9GG5 - chains R and A of the 4 polymer chains in the assembly; structure by electron microscopy, 3.26 A resolution.

== Chain R ==
Protein: Thromboxane A2 receptor
From: Homo sapiens
UniProt: P21731 (TA2R_HUMAN); residues 1-343 here = UniProt positions 1-343
Chain sequence (343 residues; row label = number of the first residue in the row):
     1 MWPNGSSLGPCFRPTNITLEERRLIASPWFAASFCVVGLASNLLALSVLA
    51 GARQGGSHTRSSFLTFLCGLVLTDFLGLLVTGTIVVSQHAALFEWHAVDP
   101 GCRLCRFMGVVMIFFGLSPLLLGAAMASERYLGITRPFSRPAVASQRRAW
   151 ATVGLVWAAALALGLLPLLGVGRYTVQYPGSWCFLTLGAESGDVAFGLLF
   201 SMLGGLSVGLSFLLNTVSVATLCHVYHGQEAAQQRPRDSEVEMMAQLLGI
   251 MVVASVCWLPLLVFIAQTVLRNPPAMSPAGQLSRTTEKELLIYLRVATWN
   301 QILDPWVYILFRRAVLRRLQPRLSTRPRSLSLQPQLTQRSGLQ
Unresolved in the structure: 1-9, 141-144, 322-343
UniProt features mapped onto this chain:
  - modified residue (Phosphoserine): S329, S331
  - glycosylation (N-linked (GlcNAc...) asparagine): N4, N16
  - natural variant: R60 (R60L: In BDPLT13)
  - mutagenesis: L291 (L291R: Suppresses antagonist binding), R295 (R295Q: Reduces antagonist binding), W299 (W299L: Reduces antagonist binding; W299R: Reduces antagonist binding)
Disulfide bonds: C11-C102, C105-C183
Small-molecule neighbours: PUC ((5Z)-7-{(1R,4S,5S,6R)-6-[(1E,3S)-3-hydroxyoct-1-en-1-yl]-2-oxabicyclo[2.2.1]hept-5-yl}hept-5-enoic acid): A31, F34, L78, T81, G82, V85, H89, M112, F115, G116, P179, S181, W182, F184, W258, L261, L291, R295, T298, Q301

== Chain A ==
Protein: Engineered miniGq
From: Homo sapiens
Chain sequence (246 residues; row label = number of the first residue in the row):
     1 MGSTVSAEDKAAAERSKMIDKNLREDGEKARRTLRLLLLGADNSGKSTIV
    51 KQMRILHGGSGGSGGTSGIFETKFQVDKVNFHMFDVGGQRDERRKWIQCF
   101 NDVTAIIFVVDSSDYNRLQEALNDFKSIWNNRWLRTISVILFLNKQDLLA
   151 EKVLAGKSKIEDYFPEFARYTTPEDATPEPGEDPRVTRAKYFIRKEFVDI
   201 STASGDGRHICYPHFTCAVDTENARRIFNDCKDIILQMNLREYNLV
Unresolved in the structure: 1-4, 55-67

== Chain R / chain A interface ==
Contacting residue pairs - 28 pairs, chain R then chain A:
  T59(R) - E242(A)
  R60(R) - E242(A)
  F63(R) - Y243(A)
  F63(R) - V246(A)  hydrophobic
  L64(R) - E242(A)
  L64(R) - V246(A)  hydrophobic
  E129(R) - Y243(A)  hydrogen bond (backbone-side chain)
  R130(R) - Y243(A)
  G133(R) - N239(A)  hydrogen bond (backbone-side chain)
  G133(R) - Y243(A)
  I134(R) - L236(A)
  P137(R) - K232(A)
  P137(R) - I235(A)
  F138(R) - L34(A)  hydrophobic
  F138(R) - V79(A)  hydrophobic
  F138(R) - F228(A)  hydrophobic
  F138(R) - K232(A)
  F138(R) - I235(A)  hydrophobic
  S239(R) - N244(A)
  E240(R) - Q237(A)  hydrogen bond
  E240(R) - L240(A)
  E242(R) - N244(A)
  M243(R) - L240(A)  hydrophobic
  M243(R) - Y243(A)  hydrophobic
  M243(R) - N244(A)
  Q246(R) - N244(A)
  R312(R) - N244(A)
  R318(R) - L245(A)
Interface residues without a listed pair, chain R (25 interface residues in all): S61, S145, L222, V225, A232, Q234, A314, V315
Interface residues without a listed pair, chain A (18 interface residues in all): R24, R194, I210, C231

== Overview ==
25 residues of chain R and 18 residues of chain A are in contact, with 3 hydrogen bonds. Polar pairs include
E129(R)-Y243(A), G133(R)-N239(A) and E240(R)-Q237(A). Chain R binds compound PUC. From UniProt: 3 mutagenesis
sites on chain R.
Chain R is Thromboxane A2 receptor and chain A is Engineered miniGq, both from Homo sapiens; the structure,
Cryo-EM structure of Thromboxane A2 receptor-miniGq protein complex bound to U46619, was determined by
electron microscopy.
